Entry 6XTX (electron microscopy, 3.29 A resolution); this record covers chains 2 and 5 of the 12 polymer chains in the assembly.

[Chain 2]
Molecule: DNA replication licensing factor MCM2
Source organism: Homo sapiens
Notes: EC 3.6.4.12
Reference sequence: P49736 (MCM2_HUMAN); residue numbers follow UniProt; this construct covers 1-904
Chain sequence (904 residues; each row starts with the number of its first residue):
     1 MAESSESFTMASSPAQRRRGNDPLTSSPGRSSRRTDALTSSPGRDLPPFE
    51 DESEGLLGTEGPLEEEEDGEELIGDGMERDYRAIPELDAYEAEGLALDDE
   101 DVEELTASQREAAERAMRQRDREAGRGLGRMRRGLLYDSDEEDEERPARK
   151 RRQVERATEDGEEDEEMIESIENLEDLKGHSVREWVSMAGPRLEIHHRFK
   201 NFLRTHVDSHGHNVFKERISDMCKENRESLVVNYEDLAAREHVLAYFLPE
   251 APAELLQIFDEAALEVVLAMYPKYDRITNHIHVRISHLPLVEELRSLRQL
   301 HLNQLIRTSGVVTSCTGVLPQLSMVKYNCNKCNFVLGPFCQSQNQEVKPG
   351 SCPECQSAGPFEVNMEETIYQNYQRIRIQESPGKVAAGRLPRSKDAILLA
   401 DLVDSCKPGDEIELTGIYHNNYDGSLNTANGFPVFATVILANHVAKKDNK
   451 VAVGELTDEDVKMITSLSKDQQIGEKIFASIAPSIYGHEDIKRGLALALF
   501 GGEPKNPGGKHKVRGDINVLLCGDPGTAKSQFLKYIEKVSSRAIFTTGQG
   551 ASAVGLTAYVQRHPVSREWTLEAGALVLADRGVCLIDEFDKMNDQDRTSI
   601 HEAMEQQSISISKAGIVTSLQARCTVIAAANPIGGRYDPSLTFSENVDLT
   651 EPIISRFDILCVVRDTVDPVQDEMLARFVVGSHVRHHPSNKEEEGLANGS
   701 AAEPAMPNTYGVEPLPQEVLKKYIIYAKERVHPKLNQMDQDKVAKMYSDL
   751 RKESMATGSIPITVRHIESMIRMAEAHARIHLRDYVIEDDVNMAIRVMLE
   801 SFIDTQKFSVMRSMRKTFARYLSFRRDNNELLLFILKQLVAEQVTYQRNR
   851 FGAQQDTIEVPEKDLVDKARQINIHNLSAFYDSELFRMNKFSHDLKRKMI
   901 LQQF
Not modelled in the structure: 1-174, 451-459, 550-554, 690-714
Swiss-Prot annotation at these positions:
  - zinc finger: C329 to C355 (C4-type)
  - motif: S655 to D658 (Arginine finger)
  - binding site (ADP): S530, Q531
  - modified residue: A2 (N-acetylalanine), S12 (Phosphoserine), S13 (Phosphoserine), T25 (Phosphothreonine), S26 (Phosphoserine), S27 (Phosphoserine), S32 (Phosphoserine), T39 (Phosphothreonine), S40 (Phosphoserine), S41 (Phosphoserine), S53 (Phosphoserine), T59 (Phosphothreonine), S108 (Phosphoserine), Y137 (Phosphotyrosine), S139 (Phosphoserine), K216 (N6-acetyllysine), S381 (Phosphoserine), S484 (Phosphoserine)
  - cross-link: K178 (Glycyl lysine isopeptide (Lys-Gly) (interchain with G-Cter in SUMO2))
  - natural variant: R44 (R44C: In DFNA70)
  - mutagenesis: S27 (S27A: Impairs ATPase activity of the MCM-2-7 complex and reduces phosphorylation by the CDC7-DBF4 complex; when associated with A-41 and A-139), S41 (S41A: Impairs ATPase activity of the MCM-2-7 complex and reduces phosphorylation by the CDC7-DBF4 complex; when associated with A-27 and A-139), Y81 to Y90 (Loss of interaction with DNAJC9), S108 (S108A: Reduces phosphorylation by ATR), S139 (S139A: Impairs ATPase activity of the MCM-2-7 complex and reduces phosphorylation by the CDC7-DBF4 complex; when associated with A-27 and A-41)
Bound ions: Zn2+: C329, C332, C352, C355
Ligand contacts: ADP (adenosine-5'-diphosphate): I485, Y486, P525, G526, T527, A528, K529, S530, Q531, L675
What the authors report for this chain:
  - binding site for the 70-nt DNA strand: W569

[Chain 5]
Molecule: DNA replication licensing factor MCM5
Source organism: Homo sapiens
Notes: EC 3.6.4.12
Reference sequence: P33992 (MCM5_HUMAN); numbering as in UniProt (aligned over 1-734)
Chain sequence (734 residues; row label = number of the first residue in the row):
     1 MSGFDDPGIFYSDSFGGDAQADEGQARKSQLQRRFKEFLRQYRVGTDRTG
    51 FTFKYRDELKRHYNLGEYWIEVEMEDLASFDEDLADYLYKQPAEHLQLLE
   101 EAAKEVADEVTRPRPSGEEVLQDIQVMLKSDASPSSIRSLKSDMMSHLVK
   151 IPGIIIAASAVRAKATRISIQCRSCRNTLTNIAMRPGLEGYALPRKCNTD
   201 QAGRPKCPLDPYFIMPDKCKCVDFQTLKLQELPDAVPHGEMPRHMQLYCD
   251 RYLCDKVVPGNRVTIMGIYSIKKFGLTTSRGRDRVGVGIRSSYIRVLGIQ
   301 VDTDGSGRSFAGAVSPQEEEEFRRLAALPNVYEVISKSIAPSIFGGTDMK
   351 KAIACLLFGGSRKRLPDGLTRRGDINLLMLGDPGTAKSQLLKFVEKCSPI
   401 GVYTSGKGSSAAGLTASVMRDPSSRNFIMEGGAMVLADGGVVCIDEFDKM
   451 REDDRVAIHEAMEQQTISIAKAGITTTLNSRCSVLAAANSVFGRWDETKG
   501 EDNIDFMPTILSRFDMIFIVKDEHNEERDVMLAKHVITLHVSALTQTQAV
   551 EGEIDLAKLKKFIAYCRVKCGPRLSAEAAEKLKNRYIIMRSGARQHERDS
   601 DRRSSIPITVRQLEAIVRIAEALSKMKLQPFATEADVEEALRLFQVSTLD
   651 AALSGTLSGVEGFTSQEDQEMLSRIEKQLKRRFAIGSQVSEHSIIKDFTK
   701 QKYPEHAIHKVLQLMLRRGEIQHRMQRKVLYRLK
Not modelled in the structure: 1-20, 199-206, 276-284, 304-313, 406-410, 490-505, 543-553, 657-734
Swiss-Prot annotation at these positions:
  - binding site (ADP): R371
  - modified residue: S2 (N-acetylserine), S315 (Phosphoserine), K392 (N6-acetyllysine), K396 (N6-acetyllysine), S605 (Phosphoserine), K696 (N6-acetyllysine)
  - natural variant: T466 (T466I: In MGORS8)
Bound ions: Zn2+: C172, C175, C197, C207
Ligand contacts: ADP (adenosine-5'-diphosphate): R371, E463, R513, V610, R611, E614
What the authors report for this chain:
  - catalytic residues: R513
  - conformationally variable residues (order/disorder transition): R513

[Interface between chain 2 and chain 5]
Pairs across the interface (60):
  L319(2) - I289(5)  hydrophobic
  P320(2) - R290(5)  hydrogen bond (backbone-backbone)
  Q321(2) - V287(5)
  Q321(2) - G288(5)
  L322(2) - G288(5)  hydrogen bond (backbone-backbone)
  L322(2) - R290(5)
  Q341(2) - V287(5)
  Q341(2) - G288(5)
  Q343(2) - V287(5)
  Q345(2) - V287(5)
  E346(2) - V287(5)
  E362(2) - G275(5)
  M365(2) - S146(5)
  M365(2) - S270(5)
  M365(2) - I271(5)  hydrogen bond (side chain-backbone)
  M365(2) - K273(5)
  Y370(2) - S142(5)  hydrogen bond (backbone-side chain)
  Y370(2) - M145(5)  hydrophobic
  Y370(2) - I271(5)  hydrophobic
  Q371(2) - S142(5)  hydrogen bond (backbone-side chain)
  N372(2) - K141(5)
  Y373(2) - V285(5)  hydrogen bond (side chain-backbone)
  Y373(2) - G286(5)
  Y373(2) - I289(5)  hydrophobic
  R375(2) - V285(5)  hydrogen bond (side chain-backbone)
  D404(2) - R243(5)  salt bridge
  K407(2) - E240(5)
  K505(2) - H540(5)  hydrogen bond (side chain-backbone)
  K505(2) - S542(5)
  P507(2) - S542(5)
  H511(2) - S542(5)
  R542(2) - P237(5)
  R542(2) - H238(5)  hydrogen bond (side chain-backbone)
  L571(2) - M241(5)
  D580(2) - H238(5)  hydrogen bond (backbone-side chain)
  R581(2) - H238(5)  hydrogen bond (backbone-side chain)
  T598(2) - A411(5)
  I616(2) - I156(5)
  I616(2) - A157(5)  hydrophobic
  V617(2) - I156(5)
  T618(2) - I156(5)
  T618(2) - Q230(5)
  P652(2) - E446(5)
  Q740(2) - I537(5)
  Q740(2) - H540(5)
  D741(2) - I537(5)
  A744(2) - A533(5)  hydrophobic
  Y747(2) - L532(5)  hydrophobic
  S748(2) - E526(5)
  S748(2) - D529(5)  hydrogen bond (side chain-backbone)
  R751(2) - D522(5)  salt bridge
  R751(2) - L532(5)
  K752(2) - H524(5)
  K752(2) - E526(5)
  M755(2) - D522(5)
  M755(2) - H524(5)
  I760(2) - P383(5)
  T763(2) - T385(5)
  V764(2) - L539(5)  hydrophobic
  I771(2) - H540(5)
Interface residues without a listed pair, chain 2 (51 interface residues in all): V318, K331, S342, N344, A358, V363, A579, G582, D594, I767
Interface residues without a listed pair, chain 5 (44 interface residues in all): R195, K196, S292, G384, R451, V530, V536, V541

[In short]
51 residues of chain 2 face 44 of chain 5 across their interface, with 12 hydrogen bonds and 2 salt bridges.
Among the polar pairs are D404(2)-R243(5), R751(2)-D522(5) and M365(2)-I271(5). Chain 2 binds ADP. Chain 5
binds ADP. From the paper: the catalytic residue R513(5); a binding site for the 70-nt DNA strand at W569(2).
Chain 2 is DNA replication licensing factor MCM2 and chain 5 is DNA replication licensing factor MCM5, both
from Homo sapiens; the structure, CryoEM structure of human CMG bound to ATPgammaS and DNA, was determined by
electron microscopy, deposited together with 6XTY.
